PDB entry 8FRS | electron microscopy, 3.96 A resolution | chains E and g of the 14 polymer chains in the assembly

# Chain E
Name: Major structural protein
Organism: Pseudomonas phage vB_PaeM_E217
UniProtKB: A0A2K8HL59 (A0A2K8HL59_9CAUD); residue numbers follow UniProt; this construct covers 66-382
Sequence (317 residues; each row starts with the number of its first residue):
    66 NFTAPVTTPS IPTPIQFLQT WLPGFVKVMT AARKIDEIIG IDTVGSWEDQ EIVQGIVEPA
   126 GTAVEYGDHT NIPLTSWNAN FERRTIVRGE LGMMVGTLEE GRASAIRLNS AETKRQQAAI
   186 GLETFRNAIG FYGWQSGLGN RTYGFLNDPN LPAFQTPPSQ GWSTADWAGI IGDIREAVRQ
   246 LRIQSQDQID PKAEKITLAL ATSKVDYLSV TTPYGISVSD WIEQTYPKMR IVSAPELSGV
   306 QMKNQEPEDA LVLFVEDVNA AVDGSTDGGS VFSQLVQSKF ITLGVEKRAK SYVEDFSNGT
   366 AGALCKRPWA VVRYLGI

# Chain g
Name: Structural protein gp24
Organism: Pseudomonas phage vB_PaeM_E217
UniProtKB: A0A2K8HLV9 (A0A2K8HLV9_9CAUD); numbering as in UniProt (aligned over 1-211)
Sequence (211 residues; numbered 1 to 211; the number before each row is that of its first residue):
     1 MFQKQVYRQY TPGFPGDLIE DGPKRARPGR IMSLSAVNPA ATATGPNRAS RAFGYAGDVS
    61 ALGEGQPKTI AARASEVVIG GANFFGVLGH PKHYALFGSA GDSLAPSYDL PDGAEGEFFD
   121 MATGLVVEIF NGAAAALDLD YGDLVAYVPN NLATADDALG LPAGALVGFK TGSMPTGLVQ
   181 IPNARIVNAI SLPAQSAGNL VAGVTIVQLT Q
Differences from the reference sequence: conflict Ala49 (Ile in A0A2K8HLV9), Asp157 (Asn in A0A2K8HLV9)

# Interface between chain E and chain g
Residue-residue contacts (18; chain E residue first):
  Thr127(E) with Ala71(g); Arg73(g)
  Ala128(E) with Ala72(g); Arg73(g), hydrogen bond (backbone-backbone)
  Val129(E) with Arg73(g)
  Glu130(E) with Pro28(g); Arg30(g), salt bridge; Glu115(g)
  Asp133(E) with His90(g), salt bridge; Glu117(g), hydrogen bond (backbone-side chain)
  His134(E) with Ala26(g); His90(g); Glu117(g); Phe119(g)
  Thr135(E) with Ala26(g); Pro28(g)
  Asn136(E) with Arg25(g); Ala26(g), hydrogen bond (side chain-backbone)
Interface residues without a listed pair, chain E (9 interface residues in all): Gly132
Interface residues without a listed pair, chain g (14 interface residues in all): Leu18, Lys24, Arg27

# Overview
Chain E and chain g form an interface of 9 and 14 residues respectively; the contacts include 3 hydrogen bonds
and 2 salt bridges. Polar contacts include Glu130(E)-Arg30(g), Asp133(E)-His90(g) and Asp133(E)-Glu117(g).
Here chain E is Major structural protein and chain g is Structural protein gp24, both from Pseudomonas phage
vB_PaeM_E217. Entry 8FRS (Pseudomonas phage E217 5-fold vertex (capsid and decorating proteins)) was
determined by electron microscopy together with 8ENV, 8FUV, 8FVG and 8FVH from the same study.
